PDB entry 4D1G | X-ray diffraction, 1.90 A resolution | chains D and E of the 3 polymer chains in the assembly

Chain D (and E):
Protein: Fiber protein
Organism: Snake adenovirus 1
Notes: fragment: fiber head domain, residues 234-339; chain E of this document is another copy of the same molecule, construct and numbering; everything in this record applies to it too
UniProtKB: A9CB96 (SPIKE_ADES1); residue numbers follow UniProt; this construct covers 234-339
Chain sequence (145 residues; each row starts with the number of its first residue):
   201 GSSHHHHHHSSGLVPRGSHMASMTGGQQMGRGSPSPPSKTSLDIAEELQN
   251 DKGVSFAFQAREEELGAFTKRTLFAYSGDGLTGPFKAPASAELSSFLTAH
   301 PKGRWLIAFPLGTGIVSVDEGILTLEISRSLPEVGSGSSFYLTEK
Unresolved in the structure: 201-237, 345 (chain E: 201-238, 345)
Construct notes: expression tag (201-233)

How chain D and chain E interact:
Residue-residue contacts (27; chain D residue first):
  Ser-238(D) / Asp-243(E)
  Glu-263(D) / Arg-261(E)  salt bridge
  Leu-265(D) / Asp-243(E)
  Leu-265(D) / Gln-259(E)
  Phe-268(D) / Ala-245(E)
  Phe-268(D) / Glu-246(E)
  Phe-268(D) / Glu-247(E)
  Lys-270(D) / Gln-259(E)  hydrogen bond
  Lys-270(D) / Arg-261(E)
  Lys-270(D) / Phe-274(E)
  His-300(D) / Tyr-276(E)
  Lys-302(D) / Tyr-276(E)
  Lys-302(D) / Gly-278(E)  hydrogen bond (side chain-backbone)
  Lys-302(D) / Glu-333(E)
  Arg-304(D) / Glu-333(E)  salt bridge
  Leu-306(D) / Pro-310(E)  hydrophobic
  Ala-308(D) / Pro-310(E)  hydrophobic
  Thr-313(D) / Pro-310(E)
  Ser-339(D) / Ser-336(E)
  Phe-340(D) / Phe-274(E)  hydrophobic
  Phe-340(D) / Ala-275(E)
  Phe-340(D) / Tyr-276(E)
  Phe-340(D) / Ser-336(E)  hydrogen bond (backbone-side chain)
  Phe-340(D) / Gly-337(E)
  Tyr-341(D) / Tyr-276(E)
  Leu-342(D) / Ala-257(E)  hydrophobic
  Glu-344(D) / Glu-247(E)
Interface residues without a listed pair, chain D (18 interface residues in all): Pro-301, Ser-338
Interface residues without a listed pair, chain E (18 interface residues in all): Phe-258, Leu-311, Gly-335

Summary:
Chain D and chain E each contribute 18 residues to their interface; the contacts include 3 hydrogen bonds and
2 salt bridges. Polar contacts include Glu-263(D)/Arg-261(E), Arg-304(D)/Glu-333(E) and Lys-270(D)/Gln-259(E).
Both chains are Fiber protein (Snake adenovirus 1). Entry 4D1G (Crystal structure of the fiber head domain of
the Atadenovirus snake adenovirus 1, native, second P212121 ...) was determined by X-ray diffraction,
deposited together with 4D0U, 4D0V, 4D1F and 4UMI.
